3JB9 - chains A and N of the 43 polymer chains in the assembly; structure by electron microscopy, 3.60 A resolution.

# Chain A
Protein: Pre-mRNA-splicing factor spp42
Organism: Schizosaccharomyces pombe 972h-
UniProt: O14187 (SPP42_SCHPO); residue numbers follow UniProt; this construct covers 1-2363
Amino-acid sequence (2363 residues; row label = number of the first residue in the row):
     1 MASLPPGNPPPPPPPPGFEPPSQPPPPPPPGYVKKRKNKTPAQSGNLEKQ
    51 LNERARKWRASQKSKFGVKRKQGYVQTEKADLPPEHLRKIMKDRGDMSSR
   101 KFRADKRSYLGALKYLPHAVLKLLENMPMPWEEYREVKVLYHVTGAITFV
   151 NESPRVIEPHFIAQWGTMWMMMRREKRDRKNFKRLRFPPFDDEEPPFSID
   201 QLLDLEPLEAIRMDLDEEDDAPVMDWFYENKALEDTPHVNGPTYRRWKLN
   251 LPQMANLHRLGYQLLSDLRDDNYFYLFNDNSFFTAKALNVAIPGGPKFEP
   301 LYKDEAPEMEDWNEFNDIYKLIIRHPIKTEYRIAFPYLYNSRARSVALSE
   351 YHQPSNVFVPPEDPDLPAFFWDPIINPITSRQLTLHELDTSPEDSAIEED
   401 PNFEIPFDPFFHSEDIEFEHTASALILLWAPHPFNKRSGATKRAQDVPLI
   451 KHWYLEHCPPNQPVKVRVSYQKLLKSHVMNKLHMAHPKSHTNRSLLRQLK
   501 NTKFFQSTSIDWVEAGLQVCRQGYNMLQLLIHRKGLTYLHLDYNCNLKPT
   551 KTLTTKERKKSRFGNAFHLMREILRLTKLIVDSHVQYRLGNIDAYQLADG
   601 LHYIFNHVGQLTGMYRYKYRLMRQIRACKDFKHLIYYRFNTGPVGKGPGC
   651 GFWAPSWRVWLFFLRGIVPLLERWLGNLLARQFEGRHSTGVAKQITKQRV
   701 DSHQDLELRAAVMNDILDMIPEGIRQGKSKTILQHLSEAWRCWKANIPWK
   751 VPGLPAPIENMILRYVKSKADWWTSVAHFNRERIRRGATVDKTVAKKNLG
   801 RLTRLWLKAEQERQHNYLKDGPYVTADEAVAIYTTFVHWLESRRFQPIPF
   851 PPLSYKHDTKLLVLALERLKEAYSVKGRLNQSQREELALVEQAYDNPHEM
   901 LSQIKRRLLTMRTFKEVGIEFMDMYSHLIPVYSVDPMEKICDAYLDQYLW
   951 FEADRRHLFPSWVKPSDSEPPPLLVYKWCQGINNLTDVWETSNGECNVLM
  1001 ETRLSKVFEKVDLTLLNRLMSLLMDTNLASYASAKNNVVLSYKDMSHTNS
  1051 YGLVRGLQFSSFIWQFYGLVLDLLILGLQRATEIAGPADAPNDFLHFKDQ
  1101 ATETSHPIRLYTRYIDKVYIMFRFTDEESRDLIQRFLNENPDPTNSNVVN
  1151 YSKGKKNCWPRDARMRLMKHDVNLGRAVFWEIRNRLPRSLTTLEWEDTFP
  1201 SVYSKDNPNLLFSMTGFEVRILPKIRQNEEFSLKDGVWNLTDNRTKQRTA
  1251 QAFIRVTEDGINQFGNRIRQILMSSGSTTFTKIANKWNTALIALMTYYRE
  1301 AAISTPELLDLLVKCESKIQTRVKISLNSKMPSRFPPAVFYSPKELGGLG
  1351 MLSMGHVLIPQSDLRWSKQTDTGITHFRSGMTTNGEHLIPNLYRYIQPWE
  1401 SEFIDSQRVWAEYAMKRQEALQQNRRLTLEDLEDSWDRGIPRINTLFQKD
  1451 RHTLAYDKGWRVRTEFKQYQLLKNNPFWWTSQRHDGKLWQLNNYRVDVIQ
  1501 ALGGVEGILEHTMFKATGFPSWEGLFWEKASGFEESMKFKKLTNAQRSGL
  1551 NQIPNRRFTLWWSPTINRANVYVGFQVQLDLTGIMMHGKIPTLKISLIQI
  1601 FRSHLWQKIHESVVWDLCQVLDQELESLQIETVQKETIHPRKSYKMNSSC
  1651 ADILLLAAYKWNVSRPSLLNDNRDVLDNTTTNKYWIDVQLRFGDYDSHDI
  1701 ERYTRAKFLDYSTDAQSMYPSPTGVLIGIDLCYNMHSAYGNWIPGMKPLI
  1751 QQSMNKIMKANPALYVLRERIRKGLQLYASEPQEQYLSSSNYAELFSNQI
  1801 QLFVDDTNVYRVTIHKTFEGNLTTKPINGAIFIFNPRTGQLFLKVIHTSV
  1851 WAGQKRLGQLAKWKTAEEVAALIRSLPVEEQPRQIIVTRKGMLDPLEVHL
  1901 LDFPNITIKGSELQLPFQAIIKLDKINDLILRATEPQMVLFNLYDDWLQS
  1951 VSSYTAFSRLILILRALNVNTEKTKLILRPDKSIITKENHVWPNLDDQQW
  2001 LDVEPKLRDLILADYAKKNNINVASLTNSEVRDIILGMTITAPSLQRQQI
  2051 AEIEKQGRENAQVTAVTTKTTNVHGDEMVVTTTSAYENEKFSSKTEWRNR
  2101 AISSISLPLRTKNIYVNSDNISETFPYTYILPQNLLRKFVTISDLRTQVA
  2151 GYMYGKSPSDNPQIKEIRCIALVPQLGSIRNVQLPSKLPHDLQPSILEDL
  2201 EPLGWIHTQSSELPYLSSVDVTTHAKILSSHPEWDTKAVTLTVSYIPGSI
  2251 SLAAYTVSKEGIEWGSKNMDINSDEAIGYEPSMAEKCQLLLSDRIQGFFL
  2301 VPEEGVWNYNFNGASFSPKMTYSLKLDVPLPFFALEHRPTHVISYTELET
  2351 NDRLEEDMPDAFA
Not modelled in the structure: 1-46, 303-313, 1533-1538, 1781-1783, 2031-2363

# Chain N
Molecule: U6 snRNA
Organism: Schizosaccharomyces pombe
Sequence (99 nucleotides; row label = number of the first residue in the row):
     1 GAUCUUCGGAUCACUUUGGUCAAAUUGAAACGAUACAGAGAAGAUUAGCA
    51 UGGCCCCUGCACAAGGAUGACACUGCGACAUUGAGAGAAAACCCAUUUU
Not modelled in the structure: 91-99
Bound ions: Mg2+ site 1: G66, U68; Mg2+ site 2 near U68 (its only coordinating residue here); Mg2+ site 3 near G69 (its only coordinating residue here)

# How chain A and chain N interact
Pairs across the interface (61; chain A residue first):
  Asn52(A) with G9(N), hydrogen bond to the phosphate; A10(N), hydrogen bond to the phosphate
  Arg56(A) with U11(N), salt bridge to the phosphate
  Arg59(A) with U11(N), salt bridge to the phosphate
  Lys63(A) with C12(N), salt bridge to the phosphate; A13(N), salt bridge to the phosphate
  Arg70(A) with A13(N), salt bridge to the phosphate; C14(N), salt bridge to the phosphate
  Val75(A) with C14(N), phosphate contact
  Arg100(A) with A24(N), base contact
  Arg103(A) with C21(N), salt bridge to the phosphate
  Ala104(A) with G19(N), phosphate contact
  Lys503(A) with G18(N), hydrogen bond to the base
  Lys534(A) with U58(N), phosphate contact; G59(N), salt bridge to the phosphate
  Glu557(A) with G32(N), phosphate contact
  Lys559(A) with U58(N), sugar contact; G66(N), hydrogen bond to the sugar; A67(N), salt bridge to the phosphate
  Lys560(A) with C57(N), sugar contact
  Arg562(A) with U58(N), hydrogen bond to the sugar; G59(N), phosphate contact
  Phe563(A) with G59(N), phosphate contact
  Gly564(A) with G59(N), sugar contact; C60(N), phosphate contact
  Asn565(A) with C60(N), hydrogen bond to the phosphate
  Ala566(A) with C60(N), hydrogen bond to the phosphate
  Phe567(A) with C60(N), phosphate contact
  Trp674(A) with C60(N), stacking on the base
  Asn677(A) with C60(N), hydrogen bond to the sugar; A61(N), phosphate contact
  Leu678(A) with C60(N), phosphate contact
  Arg681(A) with G59(N), salt bridge to the phosphate; C60(N), salt bridge to the phosphate; A61(N), salt bridge to the phosphate
  Arg686(A) with C57(N), base contact; U58(N), salt bridge to the phosphate; G59(N), hydrogen bond to the base
  Thr689(A) with G53(N), sugar contact
  Ala692(A) with C62(N), sugar contact; A63(N), phosphate contact
  Lys693(A) with A63(N), salt bridge to the phosphate; A64(N), salt bridge to the phosphate
  Gln694(A) with C62(N), hydrogen bond to the sugar; A63(N), phosphate contact
  Thr696(A) with A63(N), phosphate contact; A64(N), hydrogen bond to the phosphate
  Gln698(A) with C49(N), hydrogen bond to the sugar; A50(N), phosphate contact; A64(N), phosphate contact; G65(N), hydrogen bond to the phosphate
  Arg699(A) with C49(N), phosphate contact; A50(N), salt bridge to the phosphate; A64(N), salt bridge to the phosphate
  Ser702(A) with C49(N), sugar contact; A50(N), hydrogen bond to the sugar
  Leu706(A) with U51(N), sugar contact
  Lys1541(A) with U45(N), salt bridge to the phosphate
  Thr1543(A) with U46(N), phosphate contact
  Asn1544(A) with U46(N), hydrogen bond to the phosphate; A47(N), phosphate contact
Also at the interface, not in a pair above, chain A (45 interface residues in all): Ser98, Ser99, Phe504, Lys551, Lys556, Gln682, Val691, Ile695
Also at the interface, not in a pair above, chain N (31 interface residues in all): A44, C55

# Overview
45 residues of chain A face 31 of chain N across their interface, with 15 hydrogen bonds, 18 salt bridges and
1 aromatic stacking contact. Among the polar pairs are Lys503(A)-G18(N), Arg686(A)-G59(N) and
Lys559(A)-G66(N). G66(N) and U68(N) coordinate Mg2+ site 1.
Here chain A is Pre-mRNA-splicing factor spp42 (Schizosaccharomyces pombe 972h-) and chain N is U6 snRNA
(Schizosaccharomyces pombe). Entry 3JB9 (Cryo-EM structure of the yeast spliceosome at 3.6 angstrom
resolution) was determined by electron microscopy.
